PDB entry 1FNV | X-ray diffraction, 3.60 A resolution | chains B and C of the 4 polymer chains in the assembly

# Chain B
Protein: Exotoxin type A precursor (allele 1)
Source organism: Streptococcus pyogenes phage T12
UniProtKB: P62560 (SPEA_STRPY); residues 301-521 here correspond to UniProt positions 1-221 (UniProt number = residue number - 300)
Sequence (221 residues; each row starts with the number of its first residue):
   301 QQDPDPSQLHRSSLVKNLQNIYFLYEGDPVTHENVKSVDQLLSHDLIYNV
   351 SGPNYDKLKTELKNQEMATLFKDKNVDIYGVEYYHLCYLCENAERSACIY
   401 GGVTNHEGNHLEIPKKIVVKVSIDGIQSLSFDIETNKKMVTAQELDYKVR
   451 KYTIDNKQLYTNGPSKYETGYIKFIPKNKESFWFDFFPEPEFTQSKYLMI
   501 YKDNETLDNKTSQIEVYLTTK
Sequence notes: conflict Thr453 (Leu153 in P62560), Ile454 (Thr154 in P62560), Asn509 (Ser209 in P62560), Lys510 (Asn210 in P62560)
Cystine bridges: Cys387-Cys398
Ion coordination: Cd2+ site 1 near Asp339 (its only coordinating residue here); Cd2+ site 2: Cys390 (shared with 1 residue of chain D); Cd2+ site 3 near Glu391 (its only coordinating residue here)

# Chain C
Protein: Exotoxin type A precursor (allele 1)
Source organism: Streptococcus pyogenes phage T12
UniProtKB: P62560 (SPEA_STRPY); residues 601-821 here correspond to UniProt positions 1-221 (UniProt number = residue number - 600)
Sequence (221 residues; numbered 601 to 821; the number before each row is that of its first residue):
   601 QQDPDPSQLHRSSLVKNLQNIYFLYEGDPVTHENVKSVDQLLSHDLIYNV
   651 SGPNYDKLKTELKNQEMATLFKDKNVDIYGVEYYHLCYLCENAERSACIY
   701 GGVTNHEGNHLEIPKKIVVKVSIDGIQSLSFDIETNKKMVTAQELDYKVR
   751 KYTIDNKQLYTNGPSKYETGYIKFIPKNKESFWFDFFPEPEFTQSKYLMI
   801 YKDNETLDNKTSQIEVYLTTK
Sequence notes: conflict Thr753 (Leu153 in P62560), Ile754 (Thr154 in P62560), Asn809 (Ser209 in P62560), Lys810 (Asn210 in P62560)
Cystine bridges: Cys687-Cys698
Ion coordination: Cd2+ site 1 near Asp639 (its only coordinating residue here); Cd2+ site 2: Cys690 (shared with 1 residue of chain A); Cd2+ site 3: Glu691 (shared with 1 residue of chain A)

# How chain B and chain C interact
Residue-residue contacts (21; chain B residue first):
  Leu341(B) with Glu791(C)
  Leu342(B) with Glu791(C); Phe792(C), hydrophobic
  Ser343(B) with Glu789(C); Pro790(C); Glu791(C), hydrogen bond (side chain-backbone)
  His344(B) with Glu789(C), salt bridge
  Gln365(B) with Glu789(C), hydrogen bond (backbone-side chain); Pro790(C)
  Leu386(B) with Tyr688(C)
  Tyr388(B) with Leu686(C); Tyr688(C), hydrogen bond
  Glu489(B) with Ser643(C); His644(C), salt bridge; Gln665(C)
  Pro490(B) with Ser643(C); Gln665(C)
  Glu491(B) with Leu641(C); Leu642(C); Ser643(C), hydrogen bond (backbone-side chain)
  Phe492(B) with Leu642(C), hydrophobic
Interface residues without a listed pair, chain B (15 interface residues in all): Gln340, Asn364, Thr493, Lys496
Interface residues without a listed pair, chain C (13 interface residues in all): Gln640, Thr793

# In short
Chain B and chain C form an interface of 15 and 13 residues respectively; the contacts include 4 hydrogen
bonds and 2 salt bridges. Polar pairs include His344(B)-Glu789(C), Glu489(B)-His644(C) and
Ser343(B)-Glu791(C).
Both chains are Exotoxin type A precursor (allele 1) (Streptococcus pyogenes phage T12). Entry 1FNV (Structure
of streptococcal pyrogenic exotoxin A) was determined by X-ray diffraction, deposited together with 1FNU and
1FNW.
